4KHN - chains A and C of the 3 polymer chains in the assembly; structure by X-ray diffraction, 2.55 A resolution.

# Chain A
Protein: DNA polymerase
Source organism: Enterobacteria phage RB69
Notes: EC 2.7.7.7
Reference sequence: Q38087 (DPOL_BPR69); residue numbers follow UniProt; this construct covers 1-903
Amino-acid sequence (903 residues; row label = number of the first residue in the row):
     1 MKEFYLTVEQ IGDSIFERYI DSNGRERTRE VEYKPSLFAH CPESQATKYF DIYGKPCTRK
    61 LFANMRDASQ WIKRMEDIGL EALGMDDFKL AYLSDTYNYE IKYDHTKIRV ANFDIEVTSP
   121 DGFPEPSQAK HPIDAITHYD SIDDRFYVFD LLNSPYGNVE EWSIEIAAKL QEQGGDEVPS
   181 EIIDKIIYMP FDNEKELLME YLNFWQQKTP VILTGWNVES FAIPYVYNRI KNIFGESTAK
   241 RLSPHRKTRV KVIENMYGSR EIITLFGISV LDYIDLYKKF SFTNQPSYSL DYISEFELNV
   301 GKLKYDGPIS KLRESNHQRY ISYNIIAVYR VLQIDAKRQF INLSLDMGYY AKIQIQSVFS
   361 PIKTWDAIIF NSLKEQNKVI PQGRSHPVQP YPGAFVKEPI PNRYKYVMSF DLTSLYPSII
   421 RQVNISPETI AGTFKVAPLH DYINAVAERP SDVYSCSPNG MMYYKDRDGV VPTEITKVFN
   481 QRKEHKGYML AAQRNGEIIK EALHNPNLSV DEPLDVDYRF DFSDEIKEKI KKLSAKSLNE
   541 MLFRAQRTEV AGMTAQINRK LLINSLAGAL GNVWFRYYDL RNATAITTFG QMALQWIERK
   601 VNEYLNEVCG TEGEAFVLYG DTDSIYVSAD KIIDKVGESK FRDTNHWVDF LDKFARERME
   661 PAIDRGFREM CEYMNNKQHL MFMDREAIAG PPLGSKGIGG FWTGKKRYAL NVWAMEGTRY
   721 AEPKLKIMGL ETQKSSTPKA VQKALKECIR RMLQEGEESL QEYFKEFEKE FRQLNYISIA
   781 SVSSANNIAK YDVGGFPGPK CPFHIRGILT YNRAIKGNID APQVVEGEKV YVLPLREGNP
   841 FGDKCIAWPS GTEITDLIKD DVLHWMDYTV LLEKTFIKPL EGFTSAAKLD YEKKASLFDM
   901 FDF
Not modelled in the structure: 902-903
Sequence notes: engineered mutation Ala222 (Asp in Q38087), Ala327 (Asp in Q38087), Ala567 (Tyr in Q38087), Ala714 (Asp in Q38087)
UniProt features mapped onto this chain:
  - region: Thr248 to Thr264 (Beta hairpin), Lys705 to Tyr708 (Binding of DNA in B-conformation), Leu897 to Phe903 (Interaction with the polymerase clamp)
  - binding site (Mg(2+)): Asp114, Glu116, Asp411, Leu412, Asp623
  - binding site (substrate): Ser414 to Tyr416, Arg482, Lys560
  - site (Optimization of metal coordination by the polymerase active site): Asp621, Lys706
  - mutagenesis: Leu415 (L415A/G: Decreases base selectivity by several hundred fold; L415G/F: Increased misinsertion, increased mismatch extension and inefficient proofreading; L415M: No effect on base selectivity), Leu561 (L561A: No effect on the ability to recognize damaged DNA. Increase in probability of nucleotide incorporation), Ser565 (S565G: Increased incorporation efficiency of correct dNMPs; when associated with A-567), Asp621 (D621A: Drastic decrease in the efficiency of incorporation of dGMP), Lys706 (K706A: Almost complete loss of polymerase activity)
Bound ions: Na+: Tyr619, Asp621 (shared with 2 residues of chain D); Ca2+: Asp623 (together with XG4)
Ligand contacts:
  - XG4 (2'-deoxy-5'-O-[(R)-hydroxy{[(R)-hydroxy(phosphonooxy)phosphoryl]amino}phosphoryl]guanosine), molecule 1: Tyr33, Ser36, Phe38, Lys48, Tyr49, Arg59, Gly84, Met85, Ala91, Asp95, Phe370, Lys374, Asn377, Lys378, Val379, Ile380
  - XG4, molecule 2: Asp411, Ser414, Leu415, Tyr416, Pro417, Arg482, Lys560, Leu561, Asn564, Gly568, Thr622, Asp623, Glu686
From the paper describing this entry:
  - contacts within the chain: Asp411-Glu686 (hydrogen bond)
  - conformationally variable residues (order/disorder transition, side-chain flip): Asp411, Glu716
  - mutagenesis - D714A: abolished growth
  - mutagenesis - E614A, N711A, Y720A: unchanged growth
  - catalytic residues: Asp411 (citing earlier work)
  - mutagenesis - D714A: unchanged catalytic activity (exonuclease activity)

# Chain C
Molecule: 18-nt DNA strand
Sequence (18 nucleotides; row label = number of the first residue in the row):
     1 TCACGTAAGC AGTCCGCG

# How chain A and chain C interact
Pairs across the interface (46):
  Glu219(A) with DC2(C), hydrogen bond to the base
  Ile253(A) with DC2(C), sugar contact
  Asn255(A) with DT1(C), phosphate contact
  Tyr257(A) with DT1(C), base contact
  Arg260(A) with DC2(C), salt bridge to the phosphate
  Ile262(A) with DC2(C), base contact
  Ser360(A) with DC4(C), hydrogen bond to the phosphate
  Pro361(A) with DC4(C), phosphate contact
  Ile362(A) with DA3(C), phosphate contact; DC4(C), hydrogen bond to the phosphate
  Tyr391(A) with DG5(C), sugar contact; DT6(C), sugar contact
  Pro392(A) with DT6(C), phosphate contact; DA7(C), phosphate contact
  Gly393(A) with DT6(C), hydrogen bond to the phosphate; DA7(C), hydrogen bond to the phosphate
  Ala394(A) with DA7(C), sugar contact
  Val396(A) with DA7(C), phosphate contact; DA8(C), phosphate contact
  Leu561(A) with DC4(C), base contact
  Asn564(A) with DC4(C), base contact
  Ser565(A) with DC4(C), hydrogen bond to the base
  Gly568(A) with DC4(C), base contact; DG5(C), sugar contact
  Ala569(A) with DC4(C), sugar contact
  Gly571(A) with DG5(C), sugar contact
  Asn572(A) with DC4(C), hydrogen bond to the phosphate; DG5(C), hydrogen bond to the phosphate
  Trp574(A) with DA3(C), stacking on the base
  Lys705(A) with DA8(C), salt bridge to the phosphate; DG9(C), sugar contact
  Lys706(A) with DA7(C), base contact; DA8(C), sugar contact
  Arg707(A) with DG9(C), phosphate contact; DC10(C), salt bridge to the phosphate
  Ser784(A) with DT1(C), hydrogen bond to the base
  Asn786(A) with DT1(C), hydrogen bond to the base
  Pro799(A) with DC14(C), phosphate contact
  Lys800(A) with DT13(C), phosphate contact; DC14(C), hydrogen bond to the phosphate
  Cys801(A) with DT13(C), sugar contact
  Phe803(A) with DG12(C), sugar contact
  Gly827(A) with DT1(C), base contact
  Lys844(A) with DT13(C), salt bridge to the phosphate
  Lys874(A) with DG12(C), salt bridge to the phosphate
  Lys878(A) with DA11(C), salt bridge to the phosphate
Interface residues without a listed pair, chain A (44 interface residues in all): Glu254, Lys279, Phe359, Lys363, Gln389, Pro390, Glu398, Glu731, Lys734

# In short
Chain A and chain C form an interface of 44 and 14 residues respectively, with 11 hydrogen bonds, 6 salt
bridges and 1 aromatic stacking contact. Polar pairs include Glu219(A)-DC2(C), Ser565(A)-DC4(C) and
Ser784(A)-DT1(C). The paper reports the catalytic residue Asp411(A); D714A of chain A abolishes growth; 4
substitutions were tested in all.
Chain A is DNA polymerase (Enterobacteria phage RB69) and chain C is an 18-nt DNA strand; the structure,
Crystal structure of the ternary complex of the D714A mutant of RB69 DNA polymerase, was determined by X-ray
diffraction (same publication as 4I9L and 4I9Q).
